Entry 5OYP (electron microscopy, 3.22 A resolution); this record covers chains B and D of the 4 polymer chains in the assembly.

== Chain B ==
Protein: structural protein VP2
Source organism: Sacbrood virus
UniProt: Q6ITS8 (Q6ITS8_9VIRU); residues 1-239 here correspond to UniProt positions 104-342 (UniProt number = residue number + 103)
Amino-acid sequence (239 residues; row label = number of the first residue in the row):
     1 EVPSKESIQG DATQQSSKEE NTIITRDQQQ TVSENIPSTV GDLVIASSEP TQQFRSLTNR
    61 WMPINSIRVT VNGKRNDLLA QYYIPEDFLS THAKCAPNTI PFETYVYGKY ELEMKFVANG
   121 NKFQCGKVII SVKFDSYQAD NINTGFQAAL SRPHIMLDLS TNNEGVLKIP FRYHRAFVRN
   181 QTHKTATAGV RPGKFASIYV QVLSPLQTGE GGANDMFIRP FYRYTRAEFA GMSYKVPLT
Reported in the primary citation:
  - conformationally variable residues (order/disorder transition): E1 to V40

== Chain D ==
Protein: minor capsid protein MiCP
Source organism: Sacbrood virus
UniProt: Q9IGK7 (Q9IGK7_9VIRU); residues 1-26 here correspond to UniProt positions 304-329 (UniProt number = residue number + 303)
Amino-acid sequence (26 residues; numbered 1 to 26; the number before each row is that of its first residue):
     1 DNPHRFLPAN VSNRWNEYSS AYLPRV

== How chain B and chain D interact ==
Pairs across the interface - 27 pairs, chain B then chain D:
  N76(B) - V26(D)
  L78(B) - L23(D)
  L78(B) - R25(D)
  L78(B) - V26(D)  hydrophobic
  L79(B) - L23(D)
  A80(B) - L23(D)  hydrophobic
  Q81(B) - S20(D)
  Q81(B) - Y22(D)
  Q81(B) - R25(D)  hydrogen bond
  Y83(B) - E17(D)
  Y83(B) - Y18(D)  hydrogen bond (side chain-backbone)
  Y83(B) - S20(D)
  D87(B) - S20(D)  hydrogen bond
  Y137(B) - E17(D)
  Q138(B) - N16(D)
  Q138(B) - E17(D)
  D140(B) - E17(D)
  D140(B) - R25(D)  hydrogen bond (backbone-side chain)
  N141(B) - Y18(D)
  N141(B) - R25(D)
  T144(B) - R25(D)
  T182(B) - W15(D)
  R191(B) - W15(D)
  R191(B) - E17(D)  salt bridge
  P192(B) - W15(D)
  K194(B) - E17(D)  salt bridge
  Y199(B) - R25(D)
Also at the interface, not in a pair above, chain B (21 interface residues in all): D77, E86, A188, V190
Also at the interface, not in a pair above, chain D (11 interface residues in all): N13, S19

== In short ==
21 residues of chain B face 11 of chain D across their interface, with 4 hydrogen bonds and 2 salt bridges.
Polar pairs include R191(B)-E17(D), K194(B)-E17(D) and Q81(B)-R25(D). From the paper: conformational
variability at E1(B).
Here chain B is structural protein VP2 and chain D is minor capsid protein MiCP, both from Sacbrood virus.
Entry 5OYP (Sacbrood virus of honeybee) was determined by electron microscopy together with 5LSF, 6EGV, 6EGX,
6EH1 and 6EIW from the same study.
